4FQK - chains A and H of the 4 polymer chains in the assembly; structure by X-ray diffraction, 5.65 A resolution (low resolution: residue-level contacts below are approximate; hydrogen-bond / salt-bridge calls are withheld).

== Chain A ==
Protein: Hemagglutinin HA1
Organism: Influenza B virus
Reference sequence: C0LT38 (C0LT38_9INFB); the construct lacks a stretch of the UniProt sequence, so the offset changes along the chain: 1-163 = UniProt 16-178; 164-344 = UniProt 182-362
Sequence (347 residues; row label = number of the first residue in the row; a row labelled like 163A-163C holds insertion residues (163A, then the next letters in order)):
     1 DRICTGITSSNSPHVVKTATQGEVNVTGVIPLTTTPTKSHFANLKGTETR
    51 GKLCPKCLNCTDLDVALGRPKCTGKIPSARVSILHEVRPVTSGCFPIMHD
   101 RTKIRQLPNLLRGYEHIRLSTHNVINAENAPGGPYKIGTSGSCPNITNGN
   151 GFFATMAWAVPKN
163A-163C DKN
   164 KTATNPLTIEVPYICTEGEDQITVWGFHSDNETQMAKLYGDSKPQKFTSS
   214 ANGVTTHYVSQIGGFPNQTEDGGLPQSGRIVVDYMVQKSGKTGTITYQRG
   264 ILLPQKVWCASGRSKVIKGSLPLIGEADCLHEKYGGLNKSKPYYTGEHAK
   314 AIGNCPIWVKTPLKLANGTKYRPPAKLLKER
Unresolved in the structure: 7-9, 27, 339-344
Disulfides: Cys54-Cys57, Cys60-Cys72, Cys94-Cys143, Cys178-Cys272, Cys292-Cys318
Covalently attached groups: N-acetylglucosamine (NAG) linked to Asn145, Asn194, Asn230, Asn301, Asn330

== Chain H ==
Protein: Antibody CR8059 Heavy Chain
Organism: Homo sapiens
Notes: fragment: Fab; antibody fragment or engineered binder
Sequence (234 residues; each row starts with the number of its first residue; a row labelled like 82A-82C holds insertion residues (82A, then the next letters in order)):
     1 QVQLVQSGAEVKKPGASVRVSCRASGYIFTESGITWVRQAPGQGLEWMGW
    51 IS
   52A G
    53 YSGDTKYAQKLQGRVTMTKDTSTTTAYMEL
82A-82C RSL
    83 RYDDTAVYYCARDVQYSG
100A-100H SYLGAYYF
   101 DYWSPGTLVTVSSASTKGPSVFPLAPSSKSTSGGTAALGCLVKDYFPEPV
   151 TVSWNSGALTSGVHTFPAVLQSSGLYSLSSVVTVPSSSLGTQTYICNVNH
   201 KPSNTKVDKRVEPKSCHHHHHH
Unresolved in the structure: 112, 128-133, 217-222
Disulfides: Cys22-Cys92, Cys140-Cys196

== How chain A and chain H interact ==
Residue-residue contacts - 28 pairs, chain A then chain H:
  Ser39(A) with Ala100E(H)
  His40(A) with Ala100E(H); Tyr100F(H)
  Phe41(A) with Tyr100F(H)
  Lys52(A) with Tyr53(H)
  Asn59(A) with Thr30(H); Thr73(H)
  Thr61(A) with Tyr53(H)
  Asp62(A) with Tyr53(H)
  His85(A) with Tyr53(H); Ser99(H); Gly100(H)
  Glu86(A) with Tyr53(H); Ser54(H); Ser99(H)
  Gly282(A) with Gly100(H)
  Ser283(A) with Gln97(H); Ser99(H); Gly100(H); Tyr100F(H)
  Leu284(A) with Gln97(H); Tyr98(H); Ser99(H); Tyr100F(H)
  Pro285(A) with Val96(H); Gln97(H); Tyr98(H); Tyr100F(H)
Other interface residues (no listed pair), chain A (18 interface residues in all): Cys60, Val90, Ser92, Leu286, Ile287
Other interface residues (no listed pair), chain H (12 interface residues in all): Ser100A

== Overview ==
18 residues of chain A face 12 of chain H across their interface. Covalently linked N-acetylglucosamine: at
Asn145(A), Asn194(A), Asn230(A), Asn301(A) and Asn330(A).
Here chain A is Hemagglutinin HA1 (Influenza B virus) and chain H is Antibody CR8059 Heavy Chain (Homo
sapiens). Entry 4FQK (Influenza B/Brisbane/60/2008 hemagglutinin Fab CR8059 complex) was determined by X-ray
diffraction, deposited together with 4FQH, 4FQI, 4FQJ, 4FQM, 4FQV and 4FQY.
